Entry 7TYH (electron microscopy, 3.30 A resolution); this record covers chains A and B of the 7 polymer chains in the assembly.

# Chain A
Protein: Guanine nucleotide-binding protein G(s) subunit alpha isoforms short
Organism: Homo sapiens
UniProtKB: P63092 (GNAS2_HUMAN); residues 1-394 here = UniProt positions 1-394
Chain sequence (394 residues; each row starts with the number of its first residue):
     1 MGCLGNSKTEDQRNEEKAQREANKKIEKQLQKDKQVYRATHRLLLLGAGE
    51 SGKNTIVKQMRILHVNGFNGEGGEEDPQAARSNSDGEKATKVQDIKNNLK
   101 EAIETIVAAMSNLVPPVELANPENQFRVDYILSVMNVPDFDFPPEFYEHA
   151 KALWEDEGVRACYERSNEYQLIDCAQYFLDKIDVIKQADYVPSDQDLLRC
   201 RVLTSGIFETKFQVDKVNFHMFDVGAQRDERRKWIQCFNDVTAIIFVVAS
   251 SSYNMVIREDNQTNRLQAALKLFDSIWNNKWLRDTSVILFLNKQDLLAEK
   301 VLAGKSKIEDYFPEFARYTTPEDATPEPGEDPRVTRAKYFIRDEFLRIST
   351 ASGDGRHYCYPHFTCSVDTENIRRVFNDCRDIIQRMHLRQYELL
Unresolved in the structure: 1-10, 59-203, 252-261
Differences from the reference sequence: conflict Asn54 (Ser in P63092), Ala226 (Gly in P63092), Ala268 (Glu in P63092), Lys271 (Asn in P63092), Asp274 (Lys in P63092), Lys280 (Arg in P63092), Asp284 (Thr in P63092), Thr285 (Ile in P63092); engineered mutation Ser366 (Ala in P63092)

# Chain B
Protein: Guanine nucleotide-binding protein G(I)/G(S)/G(T) subunit beta-1
Organism: Homo sapiens
UniProtKB: P62873 (GBB1_HUMAN); numbering as in UniProt (aligned over 2-340)
Chain sequence (350 residues; numbered -9 to 340; the number before each row is that of its first residue; numbers below 1 keep their minus sign (Met-9 is residue -9)):
    -9 MHHHHHHGSSGSELDQLRQEAEQLKNQIRDARKACADATLSQITNNIDPV
    41 GRIQMRTRRTLRGHLAKIYAMHWGTDSRLLVSASQDGKLIIWDSYTTNKV
    91 HAIPLRSSWVMTCAYAPSGNYVACGGLDNICSIYNLKTREGNVRVSRELA
   141 GHTGYLSCCRFLDDNQIVTSSGDTTCALWDIETGQQTTTFTGHTGDVMSL
   191 SLAPDTRLFVSGACDASAKLWDVREGMCRQTFTGHESDINAICFFPNGNA
   241 FATGSDDATCRLFDLRADQELMTYSHDNIICGITSVSFSKSGRLLLAGYD
   291 DFNCNVWDALKADRAGVLAGHDNRVSCLGVTDDGMAVATGSWDSFLKIWN
Unresolved in the structure: -9 to 1, 340
Differences from the reference sequence: expression tag (-9 to 1)
UniProt features mapped onto this chain:
  - modified residue: Ser2 (N-acetylserine), His266 (Phosphohistidine)
  - natural variant: Leu30 (L30F: In MRD42; uncertain significance), Arg52 (R52G: In MRD42), Gly64 (G64V: In MRD42), Asp76 (D76E: In MRD42; D76G: In MRD42), Gly77 (G77S: In MRD42), Lys78 (K78R: In MRD42), Ile80 (I80N: In MRD42; I80T: In MRD42), His91 (H91R: In MRD42; uncertain significance), Ala92 (A92T: In MRD42), Pro94 (P94S: In MRD42), Leu95 (L95P: In MRD42), Arg96 (R96L: In MRD42), 5 further natural variant entries in UniProt

# How chain A and chain B interact
Residue-residue contacts - 63 pairs, chain A then chain B:
  Gln19(A) - Asp83(B)
  Gln19(A) - Thr86(B)
  Gln19(A) - Asn88(B)  hydrogen bond
  Arg20(A) - Thr87(B)
  Arg20(A) - Asn88(B)  hydrogen bond
  Ala22(A) - Lys89(B)
  Asn23(A) - Thr87(B)
  Asn23(A) - Asn88(B)
  Asn23(A) - Lys89(B)  hydrogen bond (side chain-backbone)
  Ile26(A) - Lys89(B)
  Ile26(A) - Ala92(B)  hydrophobic
  Glu27(A) - Lys89(B)  salt bridge
  Leu30(A) - Gly53(B)
  Leu30(A) - Ile80(B)  hydrophobic
  Leu30(A) - Ala92(B)  hydrophobic
  Asp33(A) - Lys78(B)  salt bridge
  Lys34(A) - Leu55(B)
  Tyr37(A) - Ala56(B)
  Tyr37(A) - Asp76(B)
  Arg38(A) - Leu55(B)
  Gly206(A) - Leu117(B)
  Gly206(A) - Asp118(B)
  Gly206(A) - Asn119(B)
  Ile207(A) - Trp99(B)
  Ile207(A) - Leu117(B)  hydrophobic
  Glu209(A) - Ser97(B)
  Phe222(A) - Trp99(B)
  Ala226(A) - Asn119(B)
  Ala226(A) - Thr143(B)
  Gln227(A) - Leu117(B)
  Gln227(A) - Asn119(B)
  Gln227(A) - Tyr145(B)
  Arg228(A) - Gly162(B)  hydrogen bond (side chain-backbone)
  Arg228(A) - Asp163(B)
  Arg228(A) - Thr164(B)
  Arg228(A) - Thr184(B)
  Arg228(A) - Asp186(B)  salt bridge
  Glu230(A) - Asp186(B)
  Arg232(A) - Cys204(B)
  Arg232(A) - Asp228(B)  salt bridge
  Lys233(A) - Tyr145(B)
  Lys233(A) - Met188(B)
  Lys233(A) - Cys204(B)
  Lys233(A) - Asp228(B)
  Lys233(A) - Asn230(B)  hydrogen bond
  Lys233(A) - Asp246(B)  salt bridge
  Trp234(A) - Leu117(B)  hydrophobic
  Trp234(A) - Tyr145(B)
  Gln236(A) - Lys57(B)  hydrogen bond (backbone-side chain)
  Gln236(A) - Tyr59(B)
  Gln236(A) - Arg314(B)
  Gln236(A) - Trp332(B)
  Cys237(A) - Lys57(B)  hydrogen bond (backbone-side chain)
  Cys237(A) - Tyr59(B)  hydrogen bond
  Cys237(A) - Trp99(B)
  Cys237(A) - Met101(B)  hydrophobic
  Phe238(A) - Trp99(B)  hydrophobic
  Phe238(A) - Leu117(B)  hydrophobic
  Asn239(A) - Lys57(B)  hydrogen bond
  Asn239(A) - Trp332(B)
  Asp240(A) - Lys57(B)  salt bridge
  Trp281(A) - Asp290(B)
  Trp281(A) - Arg314(B)
Also at the interface, not in a pair above, chain A (31 interface residues in all): Thr204, Ser205, Val241
Also at the interface, not in a pair above, chain B (40 interface residues in all): Gln75, Arg96, Ser98, Gly144, Gly185

# In short
Chain A and chain B form an interface of 31 and 40 residues respectively; the contacts include 9 hydrogen
bonds and 6 salt bridges. Among the polar pairs are Glu27(A)-Lys89(B), Asp33(A)-Lys78(B) and
Arg228(A)-Asp186(B).
Chain A is Guanine nucleotide-binding protein G(s) subunit alpha isoforms short and chain B is Guanine
nucleotide-binding protein G(I)/G(S)/G(T) subunit beta-1, both from Homo sapiens; the structure, Human Amylin2
Receptor in complex with Gs and human calcitonin peptide, was determined by electron microscopy together with
7TYF, 7TYI, 7TYL, 7TYN, 7TYO, 7TYW and 3 further entries from the same study.
